PDB entry 2AD6 | X-ray diffraction, 1.50 A resolution | chains A and C of the 4 polymer chains in the assembly

Chain A (and C):
Molecule: Methanol dehydrogenase subunit 1
Source organism: Methylophilus methylotrophus
Notes: EC 1.1.99.8; chain C of this document is another copy of the same molecule, construct and numbering; everything in this record applies to it too
UniProt: P38539 (DHM1_METME); residues 1-571 here correspond to UniProt positions 3-573 (UniProt number = residue number + 2)
Chain sequence (571 residues; numbered 1 to 571; the number before each row is that of its first residue):
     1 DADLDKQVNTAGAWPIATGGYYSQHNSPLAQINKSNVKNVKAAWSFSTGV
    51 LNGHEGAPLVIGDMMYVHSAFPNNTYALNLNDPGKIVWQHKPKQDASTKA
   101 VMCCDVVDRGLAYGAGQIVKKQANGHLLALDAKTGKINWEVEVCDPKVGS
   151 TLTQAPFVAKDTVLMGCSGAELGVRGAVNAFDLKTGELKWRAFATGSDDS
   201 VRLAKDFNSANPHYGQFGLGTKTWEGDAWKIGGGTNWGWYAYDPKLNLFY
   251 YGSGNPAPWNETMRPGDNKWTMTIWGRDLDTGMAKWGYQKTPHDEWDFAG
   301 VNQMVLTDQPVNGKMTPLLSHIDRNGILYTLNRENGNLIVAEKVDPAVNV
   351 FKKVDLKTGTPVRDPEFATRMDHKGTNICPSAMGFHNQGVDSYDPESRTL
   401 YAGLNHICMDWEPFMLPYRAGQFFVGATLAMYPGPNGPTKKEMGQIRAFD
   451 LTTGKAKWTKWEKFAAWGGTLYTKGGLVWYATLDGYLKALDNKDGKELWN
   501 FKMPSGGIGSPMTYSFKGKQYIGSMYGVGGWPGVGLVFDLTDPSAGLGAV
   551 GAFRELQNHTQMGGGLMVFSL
Disulfides: C103-C104, C144-C167, C379-C408
Metal / ion sites: Ca2+: E171, N255, D297 (together with pyrroloquinoline quinone)
Residues lining bound ligands: pyrroloquinoline quinone (PQQ): E55, C103, C104, V107, R109, T153, S168, G169, A170, E171, T235, W237, N255, D297, A299, R324, N387, Q388, W467, G530, W531, P532

Interface between chain A and chain C:
Pairs across the interface (59):
  A42(A) - A42(C)  hydrophobic
  A42(A) - F501(C)
  A43(A) - F501(C)
  W44(A) - F501(C)  hydrophobic
  W44(A) - K502(C)
  S45(A) - F501(C)
  S45(A) - K502(C)  hydrogen bond (side chain-backbone)
  S45(A) - M503(C)
  S45(A) - P504(C)
  F46(A) - P504(C)
  S47(A) - P504(C)  hydrogen bond (backbone-backbone)
  S47(A) - Q561(C)
  S47(A) - M562(C)  hydrogen bond (side chain-backbone)
  S47(A) - G563(C)
  T48(A) - Q561(C)
  G49(A) - L51(C)
  G49(A) - M562(C)  hydrogen bond (backbone-backbone)
  L51(A) - G49(C)
  L51(A) - L51(C)  hydrophobic
  Y76(A) - Q561(C)  hydrogen bond
  D82(A) - Y486(C)
  G84(A) - Y486(C)
  G84(A) - H559(C)
  K85(A) - N558(C)
  I86(A) - Q557(C)
  I86(A) - N558(C)  hydrogen bond (backbone-backbone)
  I86(A) - T560(C)
  Q89(A) - Q557(C)  hydrogen bond (side chain-backbone)
  Q89(A) - N558(C)
  K91(A) - Q561(C)  hydrogen bond
  Y486(A) - D82(C)
  Y486(A) - G84(C)
  F501(A) - A42(C)
  F501(A) - A43(C)
  F501(A) - W44(C)  hydrophobic
  F501(A) - S45(C)
  K502(A) - W44(C)
  K502(A) - S45(C)  hydrogen bond (backbone-side chain)
  M503(A) - S45(C)
  P504(A) - S45(C)
  P504(A) - F46(C)
  P504(A) - S47(C)  hydrogen bond (backbone-backbone)
  P504(A) - Y526(C)
  Y526(A) - P504(C)
  Q557(A) - I86(C)
  Q557(A) - Q89(C)  hydrogen bond (backbone-side chain)
  N558(A) - K85(C)
  N558(A) - I86(C)  hydrogen bond (backbone-backbone)
  N558(A) - Q89(C)
  H559(A) - G84(C)
  H559(A) - K85(C)
  Q561(A) - S47(C)
  Q561(A) - T48(C)
  Q561(A) - Y76(C)  hydrogen bond
  Q561(A) - Q89(C)
  Q561(A) - K91(C)  hydrogen bond
  M562(A) - S47(C)  hydrogen bond (backbone-side chain)
  M562(A) - G49(C)  hydrogen bond (backbone-backbone)
  G563(A) - S47(C)
Also at the interface, not in a pair above, chain A (36 interface residues in all): K41, V50, P83, S505, L536, E555, T560, M567
Also at the interface, not in a pair above, chain C (34 interface residues in all): K41, V50, P83, S505, M567

In short:
The interface between chain A and chain C involves 36 residues on one side and 34 on the other; the contacts
include 16 hydrogen bonds. Among the polar pairs are S45(A)-K502(C), S47(A)-M562(C) and Y76(A)-Q561(C). Chain
A binds pyrroloquinoline quinone. E171(A), N255(A) and D297(A) coordinate Ca2+.
Both chains are Methanol dehydrogenase subunit 1 (Methylophilus methylotrophus). Entry 2AD6 (crystal structure
of methanol dehydrogenase from M. W3A1 (form C)) was determined by X-ray diffraction together with 2AD7 and
2AD8 from the same study.
